Entry 7LZQ (X-ray diffraction, 1.71 A resolution); this record covers chain A.

== Chain A ==
Molecule: B-cell lymphoma 6 protein
Organism: Homo sapiens
Notes: fragment: BTB domain, residues 1-129
Reference sequence: P41182 (BCL6_HUMAN); numbering as in UniProt (aligned over 1-129)
Amino-acid sequence (129 residues; each row starts with the number of its first residue):
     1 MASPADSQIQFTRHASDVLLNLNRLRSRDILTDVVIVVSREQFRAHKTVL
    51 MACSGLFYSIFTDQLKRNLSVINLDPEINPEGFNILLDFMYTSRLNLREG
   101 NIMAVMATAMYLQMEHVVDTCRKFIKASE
Unresolved in the structure: 129
Sequence notes: engineered mutation Gln8 (Cys in P41182), Arg67 (Cys in P41182), Asn84 (Cys in P41182)
Residues lining bound ligands: OICR-4425 (YJV; N-(3-chloropyridin-4-yl)-2-(5-methyl-4-oxo-4,5-dihydro-1H-pyrrolo[3,2-c]pyridin-1-yl)acetamide): Asn21, Arg24, Leu25, Arg28, Met51, Ala52, Cys53, Ser54, Gly55, Tyr58, Gln113, Met114, Glu115, His116
Curated features (UniProtKB/Swiss-Prot):
  - mutagenesis: Asn21 (N21K: Abolishes interaction with NCOR2 and HDAC2, no effect on interaction with CTBP1 and transcriptional autoinhibition; when associated with A-116 and 376-Q--Q-379), Ser59 (S59A: Abolished ubiquitination by the SCF(FBXL17) complex), His116 (H116A: Abolishes interaction with NCOR2 and HDAC2, no effect on interaction with CTBP1 and transcriptional autoinhibition; when associated with K-21 and 376-Q--Q-379)
What the authors report for this chain:
  - binding site for OICR-4425: Arg24, Met51, Tyr58, Glu115
  - contacts within the chain: Asn21-Arg24

== In short ==
Ligands of chain A: OICR-4425. UniProt lists 3 mutagenesis sites. The paper reports a binding site for
OICR-4425 at Arg24, Met51 and Tyr58 among others; contacts within the chain involving Asn21 and Arg24.
Chain A is B-cell lymphoma 6 protein (Homo sapiens); the structure, Crystal structure of the BCL6 BTB domain
in complex with OICR-4425, was determined by X-ray diffraction (same publication as 7LZS, 7LWE, 7LWF and
7LWG).
